Entry 7MTB (electron microscopy, 4.00 A resolution); this record covers chains G and H of the 4 polymer chains in the assembly.

[Chain G]
Protein: Rhodopsin kinase GRK1
Organism: Bos taurus
Notes: EC 2.7.11.14
Reference sequence: P28327 (GRK1_BOVIN); residue numbers follow UniProt; this construct covers 1-535
Amino-acid sequence (543 residues; each row starts with the number of its first residue):
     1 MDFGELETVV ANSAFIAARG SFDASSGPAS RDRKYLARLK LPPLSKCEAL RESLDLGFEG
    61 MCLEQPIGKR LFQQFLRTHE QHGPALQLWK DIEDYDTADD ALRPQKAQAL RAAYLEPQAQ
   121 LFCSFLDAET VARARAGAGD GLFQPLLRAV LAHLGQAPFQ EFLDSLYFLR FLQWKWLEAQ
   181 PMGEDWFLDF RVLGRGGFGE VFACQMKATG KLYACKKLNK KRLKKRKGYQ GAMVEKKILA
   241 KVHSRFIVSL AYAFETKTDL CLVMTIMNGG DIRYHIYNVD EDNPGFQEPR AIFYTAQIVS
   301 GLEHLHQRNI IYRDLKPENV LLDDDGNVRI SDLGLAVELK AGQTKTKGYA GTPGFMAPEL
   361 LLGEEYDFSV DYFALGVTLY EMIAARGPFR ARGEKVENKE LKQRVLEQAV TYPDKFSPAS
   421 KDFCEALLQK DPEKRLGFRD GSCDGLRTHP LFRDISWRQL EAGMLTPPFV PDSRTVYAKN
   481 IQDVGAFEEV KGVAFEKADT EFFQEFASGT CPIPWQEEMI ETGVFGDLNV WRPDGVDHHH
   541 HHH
Not modelled in the structure: 1-5, 25-181, 509-543
Sequence notes: engineered mutation Glu5 (Ser in P28327), Glu488 (Ser in P28327), Glu489 (Thr in P28327); expression tag (536-543)
Ligand contacts: sangivamycin (SGV): Leu193, Gly194, Arg195, Gly196, Val201, Ala214, Met264, Thr265, Ile266, Met267, Asn268, Asp271, Glu318, Asn319, Leu321, Lys479
Reported in the primary citation:
  - mutagenesis - V9A, V10A, N12A: decreased binding to Rhodopsin

[Chain H]
Protein: Fab6 heavy chain
Organism: Homo sapiens
Amino-acid sequence (234 residues; numbered 1 to 234; the number before each row is that of its first residue):
     1 EISEVQLVES GGGLVQPGGS LRLSCAASGF NFSSYSIHWV RQAPGKGLEW VAYISSYYGS
    61 TYYADSVKGR FTISADTSKN TAYLQMNSLR AEDTAVYYCA RHEYGWWNDR WGLDYWGQGT
   121 LVTVSSASTK GPSVFPLAPS SKSTSGGTAA LGCLVKDYFP EPVTVSWNSG ALTSGVHTFP
   181 AVLQSSGLYS LSSVVTVPSS SLGTQTYICN VNHKPSNTKV DKKVEPKSCD KTHT
Not modelled in the structure: 1-3, 229-234
Disulfide bonds: Cys25-Cys99, Cys153-Cys209

[Chain G / chain H interface]
Contacting residue pairs - 9 pairs, chain G then chain H:
  Pro289(G) with Trp107(H), hydrophobic
  Lys415(G) with Asn108(H), hydrogen bond (backbone-side chain)
  Ser417(G) with Trp107(H)
  Pro418(G) with Tyr58(H)
  Pro450(G) with Tyr57(H)
  Arg453(G) with Tyr104(H); Gly105(H), hydrogen bond (side chain-backbone)
  Asp454(G) with Trp106(H); Trp107(H)
Interface residues without a listed pair, chain G (12 interface residues in all): Glu288, Ile292, Ala419, Asp422, Ile455

[In short]
12 residues of chain G face 7 of chain H across their interface, with 2 hydrogen bonds. Polar pairs include
Lys415(G)-Asn108(H) and Arg453(G)-Gly105(H). Chain G binds sangivamycin. The paper reports that V9A, V10A and
N12A of chain G reduce binding to Rhodopsin.
Here chain G is Rhodopsin kinase GRK1 (Bos taurus) and chain H is Fab6 heavy chain (Homo sapiens). Entry 7MTB
(Rhodopsin kinase (GRK1)-S5E/S488E/T489E in complex with rhodopsin and Fab6) was determined by electron
microscopy (same publication as 7MT8, 7MT9 and 7MTA).
